7WD7 - chains A and a of the 9 polymer chains in the assembly; structure by electron microscopy, 3.50 A resolution.

[Chain A]
Molecule: Spike glycoprotein
From: Severe acute respiratory syndrome coronavirus 2
UniProtKB: P0DTC2 (SPIKE_SARS2); numbering as in UniProt; present here: 1-241, 245-1206
Amino-acid sequence (1258 residues; row label = number of the first residue in the row; note: 3 numbers in that range are skipped by the numbering (no residue carries them; nothing is unmodelled there)):
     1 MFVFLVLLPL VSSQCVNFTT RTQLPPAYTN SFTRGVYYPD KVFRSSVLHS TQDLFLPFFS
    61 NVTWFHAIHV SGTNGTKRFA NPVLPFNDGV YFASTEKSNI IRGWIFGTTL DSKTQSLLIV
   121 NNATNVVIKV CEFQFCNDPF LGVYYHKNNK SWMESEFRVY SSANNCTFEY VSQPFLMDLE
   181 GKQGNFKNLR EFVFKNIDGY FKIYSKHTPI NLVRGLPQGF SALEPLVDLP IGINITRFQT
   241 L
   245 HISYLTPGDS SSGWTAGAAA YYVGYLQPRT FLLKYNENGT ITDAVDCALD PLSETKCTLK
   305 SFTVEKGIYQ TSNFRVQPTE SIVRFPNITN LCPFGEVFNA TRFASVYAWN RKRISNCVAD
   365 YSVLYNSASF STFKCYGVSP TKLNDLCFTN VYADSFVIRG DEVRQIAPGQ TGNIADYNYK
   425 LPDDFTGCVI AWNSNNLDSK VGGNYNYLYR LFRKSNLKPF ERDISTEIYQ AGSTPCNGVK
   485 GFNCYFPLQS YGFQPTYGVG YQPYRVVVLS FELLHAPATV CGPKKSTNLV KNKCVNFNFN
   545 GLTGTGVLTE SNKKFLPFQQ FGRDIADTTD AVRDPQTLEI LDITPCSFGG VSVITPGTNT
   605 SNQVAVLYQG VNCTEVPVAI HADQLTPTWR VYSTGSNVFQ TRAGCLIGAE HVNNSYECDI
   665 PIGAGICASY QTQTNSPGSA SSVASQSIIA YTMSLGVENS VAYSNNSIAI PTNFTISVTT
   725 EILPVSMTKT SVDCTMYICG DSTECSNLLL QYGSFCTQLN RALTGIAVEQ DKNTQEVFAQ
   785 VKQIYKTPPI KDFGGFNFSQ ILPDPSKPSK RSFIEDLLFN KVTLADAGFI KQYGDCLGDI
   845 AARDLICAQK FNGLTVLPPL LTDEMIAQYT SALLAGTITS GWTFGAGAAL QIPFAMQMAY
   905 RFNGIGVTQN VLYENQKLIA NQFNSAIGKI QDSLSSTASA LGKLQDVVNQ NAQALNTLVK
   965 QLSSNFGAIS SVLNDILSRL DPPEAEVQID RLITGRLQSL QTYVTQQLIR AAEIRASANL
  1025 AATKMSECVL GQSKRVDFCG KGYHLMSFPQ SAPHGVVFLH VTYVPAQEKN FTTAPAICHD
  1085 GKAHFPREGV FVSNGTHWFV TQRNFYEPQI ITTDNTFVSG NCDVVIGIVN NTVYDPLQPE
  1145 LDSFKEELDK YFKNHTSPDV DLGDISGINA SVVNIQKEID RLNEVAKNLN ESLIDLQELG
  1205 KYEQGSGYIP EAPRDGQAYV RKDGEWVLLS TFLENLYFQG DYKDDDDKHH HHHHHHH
Not modelled in the structure: 1-13, 70-76, 248-254, 621-640, 677-688, 828-847, 1162-1261
Disulfides: C131-C166, C291-C301, C336-C361, C379-C432, C391-C525, C480-C488, C538-C590, C617-C649, C662-C671, C738-C760, C743-C749, C1032-C1043, C1082-C1126
Sequence notes: variant F18 (Leu in P0DTC2), A80 (Asp in P0DTC2), G215 (Asp in P0DTC2), I246 (Arg in P0DTC2), N417 (Lys in P0DTC2), K484 (Glu in P0DTC2), Y501 (Asn in P0DTC2), G614 (Asp in P0DTC2), G682 (Arg in P0DTC2), S683 (Arg in P0DTC2), S685 (Arg in P0DTC2), V701 (Ala in P0DTC2), P986 (Lys in P0DTC2), P987 (Val in P0DTC2); expression tag (1207-1261)
Swiss-Prot annotation at these positions:
  - region: N280 to C301 (Putative superantigen), R403 to D405 (Integrin-binding motif), N448 to F456 (Immunodominant HLA epitope recognized by the CD8+), P681, A684 (Putative superantigen), S816 to Y837 (Fusion peptide 1), K835 to F855 (Fusion peptide 2), D1163 to E1202 (Heptad repeat 2)
  - site: R815, S816 (Cleavage)
  - glycosylation: N17 (N-linked (GlcNAc...) (complex) asparagine), N61 (N-linked (GlcNAc...) (hybrid) asparagine), N74 (N-linked (GlcNAc...) (complex) asparagine), N122 (N-linked (GlcNAc...) (hybrid) asparagine), N149 (N-linked (GlcNAc...) (complex) asparagine), N165 (N-linked (GlcNAc...) (complex) asparagine), N234 (N-linked (GlcNAc...) (high mannose) asparagine), N282 (N-linked (GlcNAc...) (complex) asparagine), T323 (O-linked (GalNAc) threonine), S325 (O-linked (HexNAc...) serine), N331 (N-linked (GlcNAc...) (complex) asparagine), N343 (N-linked (GlcNAc...) (complex) asparagine), N603 (N-linked (GlcNAc...) (hybrid) asparagine), N616 (N-linked (GlcNAc...) (complex) asparagine), N657 (N-linked (GlcNAc...) (complex) asparagine), T676 (O-linked (GlcNAc...) threonine), T678 (O-linked (GlcNAc...) threonine), N709 (N-linked (GlcNAc...) (high mannose) asparagine), N717 (N-linked (GlcNAc...) (hybrid) asparagine), N801 (N-linked (GlcNAc...) (hybrid) asparagine) and 6 more in UniProt
  - natural variant: L5 (L5F: In strain: Iota/B.1.526), S13 (S13I: In strain: Epsilon/B.1.427/B.1.429), F18 (L18F: In strain: Beta/B.1.351, Gamma/P.1 and 1 more; this construct carries the variant), T19 (T19I: In strain: Omicron/BQ.1.1, Omicron/XBB.1.5 and 1 more; T19R: In strain: Delta/B.1.617.2, Omicron/BA.2 and 4 more), T20 (T20N: In strain: Gamma/P.1), L24 to A27 (sequence variant, change not given here; In strain: Omicron/BA.2, Omicron/BA.2.12.1 and 6 more), P26 (P26S: In strain: Gamma/P.1), Q52 (Q52H: In strain: Omicron/EG.5.1), A67 (A67V: In strain: Eta/B.1.525, Omicron/BA.1), H69 to V70 (deletion: In strain: Alpha/B.1.1.7, Eta/B.1.525 and 5 more), G75 (G75V: In strain: Lambda/C.37), T76 (T76I: In strain: Lambda/C.37), 81 further natural variant entries in UniProt
  - mutagenesis: H69 to V70 (Increased incorporation of cleaved spike into virions), N121 (N121Q: Partial loss of biliverdin affinity), R190 (R190K: Partial loss of biliverdin affinity), N234 (N234Q: Increased resistance to neutralizing antibodies), N331 (N331Q: Reduced viral infectivity), N343 (N343Q: Reduced viral infectivity), L452 (L452R: Increased resistance to neutralizing antibodies. Decreases HLA binding to NF9 epitope. Increased binding affinity to human ACE2), Y453 (Y453F: Decreased HLA binding to NF9 epitope. Increased binding affinity to human ACE2), A475 (A475V: Increased resistance to neutralizing antibodies), V483 (V483A: Increased resistance to neutralizing antibodies), F490 (F490L: Increased resistance to neutralizing antibodies and human covalescent sera neutralization), Q493 (Q493N: Reduced host ACE2-binding affinity in vitro; Q493Y: Reduced host ACE2-binding affinity in vitro), 9 further mutagenesis entries in UniProt

[Chain a]
Molecule: Heavy chain of S5D2 Fab
From: Mus musculus
Notes: antibody fragment or engineered binder
Amino-acid sequence (214 residues; numbered 1 to 214; the number before each row is that of its first residue):
     1 EVQLQQSGPE LVKPGASVKI SCKTSGYTFT EYTMYWVKQS HGQSLEWIGG INPNIDDTTY
    61 NQNFKDKATL TVDKSSSTAY MEFRSLTFDD SAVYYCARDD KASFAFWGQG TLVTVSAAKT
   121 TPPSVYPLAP GSAAQTNSMV TLGCLVKGYF PEPVTVTWNS GSLSSGVHTF PAVLQSDLYT
   181 LSSSVTVPSS TWPSETVTCN VAHPASSTKV DKKI
Disulfides: C22-C96, C144-C199

[Chain A / chain a interface]
Residue-residue contacts - 15 pairs, chain A then chain a:
  F456(A) - I55(a)  hydrophobic
  G476(A) - D99(a)
  S477(A) - D99(a)
  S477(A) - A102(a)
  F486(A) - Y35(a)
  F486(A) - G50(a)
  F486(A) - I51(a)
  F486(A) - D57(a)
  F486(A) - T59(a)
  N487(A) - T33(a)
  N487(A) - Y35(a)
  N487(A) - N52(a)  hydrogen bond
  N487(A) - D57(a)  hydrogen bond (backbone-side chain)
  Y489(A) - I55(a)  hydrophobic
  Y489(A) - D57(a)  hydrogen bond
Also at the interface, not in a pair above, chain A (8 interface residues in all): A475, G485
Also at the interface, not in a pair above, chain a (11 interface residues in all): T58

[Summary]
Chain A and chain a form an interface of 8 and 11 residues respectively, with 3 hydrogen bonds. Among the
polar pairs are N487(A)-N52(a), N487(A)-D57(a) and Y489(A)-D57(a). Curated annotation (UniProt) lists 21
mutagenesis sites on chain A.
Here chain A is Spike glycoprotein (Severe acute respiratory syndrome coronavirus 2) and chain a is Heavy
chain of S5D2 Fab (Mus musculus). Entry 7WD7 (SARS-CoV-2 Beta spike in complex with three S5D2 Fabs) was
determined by electron microscopy, deposited together with 7WCR, 7WCZ, 7WD0, 7WD8, 7WD9 and 7WDF.
